Entry 5IF0 (X-ray diffraction, 2.44 A resolution); this record covers chains A and B of the 3 polymer chains in the assembly.

# Chain A
Name: VRC01cHuGL2 Fab heavy chain
Organism: Homo sapiens
Notes: antibody fragment or engineered binder
Sequence (221 residues; each row starts with the number of its first residue; a row labelled like 82A-82C holds insertion residues (82A, then the next letters in order)):
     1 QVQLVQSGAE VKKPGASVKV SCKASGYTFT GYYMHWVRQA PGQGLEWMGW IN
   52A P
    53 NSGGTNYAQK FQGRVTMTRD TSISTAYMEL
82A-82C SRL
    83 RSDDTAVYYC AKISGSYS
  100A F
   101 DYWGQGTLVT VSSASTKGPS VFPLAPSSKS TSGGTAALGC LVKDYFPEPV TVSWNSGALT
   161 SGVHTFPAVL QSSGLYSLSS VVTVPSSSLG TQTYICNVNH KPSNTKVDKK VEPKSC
Not modelled in the structure: 215-216
Cystine bridges: Cys22-Cys92, Cys140-Cys196

# Chain B
Name: VRC01c-HuGL2 Fab light chain
Organism: Homo sapiens
Notes: antibody fragment or engineered binder
Sequence (216 residues; each row starts with the number of its first residue; note: 6 numbers in that range are skipped by the numbering (no residue carries them; nothing is unmodelled there); a row labelled like 27A-27H holds insertion residues (27A, then the next letters in order)):
     1 DIVMTQSPDS LAVSLGERAT INCKSSQ
27A-27H SVLYSSNN
    30 KNYLAWYQQK PGQPPKLLIY WASTRESGVP DRFSGSGSGT DFTLTISSLQ AEDVAVYYCQ
    90 QY
    96 YSFGGGTKVE IKRTVAAPSV FIFPPSDEQL KSGTASVVCL LNNFYPREAK VQWKVDNALQ
   156 SGNSQESVTE QDSKDSTYSL SSTLTLSKAD YEKHKVYACE VTHQGLRSPV TKSFNRGEC
Not modelled in the structure: 27A-27H, 213-214
Cystine bridges: Cys23-Cys88, Cys134-Cys194

# How chain A and chain B interact
Residue-residue contacts - 65 pairs, chain A then chain B:
  His35(A) with Tyr96(B)
  Gln39(A) with Gln38(B), hydrogen bond; Tyr87(B), hydrogen bond
  Gln43(A) with Tyr87(B)
  Gly44(A) with Tyr87(B)
  Leu45(A) with Pro44(B), hydrophobic; Tyr87(B), hydrophobic; Phe98(B), hydrophobic
  Trp47(A) with Tyr96(B)
  Tyr91(A) with Gln38(B); Gln42(B); Pro43(B), hydrophobic
  Ser98(A) with Tyr49(B); Trp50(B)
  Tyr99(A) with Gln89(B), hydrogen bond (backbone-side chain)
  Ser100(A) with Ala34(B); Tyr36(B); Leu46(B); Tyr49(B); Gln89(B)
  Phe100A(A) with Tyr36(B), hydrogen bond (backbone-side chain); Leu46(B); Gln89(B); Phe98(B), hydrophobic
  Asp101(A) with Leu46(B)
  Trp103(A) with Tyr36(B); Pro43(B), hydrophobic; Pro44(B); Phe98(B), hydrophobic
  Gly104(A) with Pro43(B)
  Phe122(A) with Ser121(B); Glu123(B); Gln124(B)
  Pro123(A) with Ser121(B)
  Leu124(A) with Phe118(B), hydrophobic; Val133(B), hydrophobic
  Ala125(A) with Phe118(B)
  Lys129(A) with Ile117(B)
  Ser130(A) with Phe116(B); Phe118(B)
  Ser132(A) with Phe116(B)
  Ala137(A) with Phe116(B), hydrophobic; Phe118(B)
  Leu141(A) with Ser131(B)
  Lys143(A) with Gln124(B); Ser131(B)
  His164(A) with Asn137(B), hydrogen bond; Asn138(B), hydrogen bond; Asp167(B); Ser174(B), hydrogen bond
  Phe166(A) with Leu135(B), hydrophobic; Ser162(B); Thr164(B); Ser174(B); Leu175(B); Ser176(B)
  Pro167(A) with Ser162(B), hydrogen bond (backbone-side chain); Val163(B)
  Val169(A) with Gln160(B); Glu161(B); Ser162(B)
  Leu170(A) with Gln160(B), hydrogen bond (backbone-side chain)
  Gln171(A) with Gln160(B)
  Val181(A) with Leu135(B), hydrophobic
  Thr183(A) with Asn137(B)
Other interface residues (no listed pair), chain A (41 interface residues in all): Val37, Trp50, Ile95, Gly97, Gln105, Thr131, Leu138, Thr165, Ser179
Other interface residues (no listed pair), chain B (38 interface residues in all): Tyr32, Gly100, Ser114, Ser127, Thr129

# Summary
41 residues of chain A face 38 of chain B across their interface, with 9 hydrogen bonds. Polar contacts
include Gln39(A)-Gln38(B), Gln39(A)-Tyr87(B) and Tyr99(A)-Gln89(B).
Here chain A is VRC01cHuGL2 Fab heavy chain and chain B is VRC01c-HuGL2 Fab light chain, both from Homo
sapiens. Entry 5IF0 (Crystal structure of VRC01c-HuGL2 Fab from an HIV-1 naive donor in complex with with a
germline-targeting ...) was determined by X-ray diffraction, deposited together with 5IDL, 5IES and 5IFA.
